4AU2 - chains A and F of the 5 polymer chains in the assembly; structure by X-ray diffraction, 2.30 A resolution.

# Chain A
Protein: Serpin peptidase inhibitor, clade H (heat shock protein 47), member 1, (collagen binding protein 1)
Source organism: Canis lupus familiaris
Reference sequence: C7C419 (C7C419_CANFA); numbering as in UniProt (aligned over 36-418)
Amino-acid sequence (392 residues; row label = number of the first residue in the row):
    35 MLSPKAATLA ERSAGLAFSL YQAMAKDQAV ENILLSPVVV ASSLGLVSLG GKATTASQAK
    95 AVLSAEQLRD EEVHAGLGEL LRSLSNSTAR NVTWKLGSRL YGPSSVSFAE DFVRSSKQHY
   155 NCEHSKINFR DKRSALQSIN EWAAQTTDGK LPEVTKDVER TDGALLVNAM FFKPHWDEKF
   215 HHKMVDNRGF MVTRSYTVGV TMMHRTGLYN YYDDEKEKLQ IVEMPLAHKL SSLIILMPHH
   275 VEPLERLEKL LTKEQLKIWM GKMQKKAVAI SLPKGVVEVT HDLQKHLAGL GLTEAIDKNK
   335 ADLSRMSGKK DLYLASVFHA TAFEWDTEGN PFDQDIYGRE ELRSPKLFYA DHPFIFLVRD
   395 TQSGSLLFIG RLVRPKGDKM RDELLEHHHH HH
Unresolved in the structure: 121-125, 368-375, 415-426
Differences from the reference sequence: expression tag (35, 419-426)
What the authors report for this chain:
  - specificity-determining residues: Tyr-383 (proposed by the authors, not directly observed)
  - contacts within the chain: Asp-220/His-238 (hydrogen bond), Asp-220/Arg-222 (salt bridge), His-238/Ser-305 (hydrogen bond), Asp-385/His-386 (salt bridge)
  - disease-associated variants - L326P: decreased expression
  - disease-associated variants - L78P: decreased expression (citing earlier work)

# Chain F
Protein: 15ER collagen model peptide 15-R8
Amino-acid sequence (16 residues; row label = number of the first residue in the row; numbering starts at 0):
     0 XPPGPPGPRG PPGPPX
Unresolved in the structure: 15
Modified positions: ACE (acetyl group) at position 0; NH2 (amino group) at position 15

# Chain A / chain F interface
Contacting residue pairs - 8 pairs, chain A then chain F:
  Arg-228(A) / Pro-11(F)  hydrogen bond (side chain-backbone)
  Arg-228(A) / Gly-12(F)
  Arg-228(A) / Pro-13(F)
  His-274(A) / Arg-8(F)
  Leu-381(A) / Pro-5(F)
  Leu-381(A) / Gly-6(F)
  Leu-381(A) / Pro-7(F)
  Tyr-383(A) / Pro-7(F)  hydrophobic
Interface residues without a listed pair, chain F (9 interface residues in all): Pro-4, Gly-9

# Overview
Chain A and chain F form an interface of 4 and 9 residues respectively; the contacts include 1 hydrogen bond.
Its one hydrogen-bonded contact is Arg-228(A)/Pro-11(F). From the paper: L326P and L78P of chain A reduce
expression; the specificity determinant Tyr-383(A).
Here chain A is Serpin peptidase inhibitor, clade H (heat shock protein 47), member 1, (collagen binding
protein 1) (Canis lupus familiaris) and chain F is 15ER collagen model peptide 15-R8. Entry 4AU2 (Crystal
Structure of a Hsp47-collagen complex) was determined by X-ray diffraction, deposited together with 3ZHA,
4AU3, 4AU4 and 4AXY.
